PDB entry 9ESP | X-ray diffraction, 2.38 A resolution | chains A and B

[Chain A]
Name: Cyclin-dependent kinase 2
Organism: Homo sapiens
Notes: EC 2.7.11.22
UniProt: P24941 (CDK2_HUMAN); residue numbers follow UniProt; this construct covers 1-298
Chain sequence (302 residues; each row starts with the number of its first residue; numbers below 1 keep their minus sign (Gly-3 is residue -3)):
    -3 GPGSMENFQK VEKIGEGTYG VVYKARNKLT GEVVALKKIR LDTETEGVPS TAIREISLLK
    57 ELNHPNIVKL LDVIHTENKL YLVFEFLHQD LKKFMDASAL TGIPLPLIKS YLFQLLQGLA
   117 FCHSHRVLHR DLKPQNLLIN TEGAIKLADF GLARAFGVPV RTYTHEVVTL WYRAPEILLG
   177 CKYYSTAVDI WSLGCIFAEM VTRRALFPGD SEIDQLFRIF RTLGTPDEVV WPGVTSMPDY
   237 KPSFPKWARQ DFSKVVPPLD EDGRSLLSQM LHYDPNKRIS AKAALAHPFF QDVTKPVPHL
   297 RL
Not modelled in the structure: 290-298
Differences from the reference sequence: expression tag (-3 to 0)
Modified positions: Thr160 (phosphothreonine; TPO)
Curated features (UniProtKB/Swiss-Prot):
  - active site: Asp127 (Proton acceptor)
  - binding site (ATP): Ile10 to Val18, Lys33, Glu81 to Leu83, Asp86, Lys129 to Asn132, Asp145
  - binding site (Mg(2+)): Asn132, Asp145
  - site (CDK7 binding): Lys9, Lys88, Lys89, Leu166
  - modified residue: Met1 (N-acetylmethionine), Lys6 (N6-acetyllysine), Thr14 (Phosphothreonine), Tyr15 (Phosphotyrosine), Tyr19 (Phosphotyrosine), Thr160 (Phosphothreonine)
  - natural variant: Pro45 (P45L: In a glioblastoma multiforme sample)
  - mutagenesis: Lys9 (K9F: Reduced phosphorylation by CAK), Thr14 (T14A: 2-fold increase in activity), Tyr15 (Y15F: 2-fold increase in activity), Lys88 to Lys89 (Reduced phosphorylation by CAK), Thr160 (T160A: Abolishes activity), Leu166 (L166R: Reduced phosphorylation by CAK and reduced kinase activity)
Residues lining bound ligands: 4-bromo-1-(2-methoxyethyl)-1H-pyrazole (UUV): Ile10, Val18, Ala31, Val64, Phe80, Glu81, Phe82, Leu83, His84, Gln85, Asp86, Leu134

[Chain B]
Name: Cyclin-A2
Organism: Bos taurus
UniProt: P30274 (CCNA2_BOVIN); residues 172-432 here correspond to UniProt positions 170-430 (UniProt number = residue number - 2)
Chain sequence (268 residues; row label = number of the first residue in the row):
   171 GVNEVPDYHE DIHTYLREME VKCKPKVGYM KKQPDITNSM RAILVDWLVE VGEEYKLQNE
   231 TLHLAVNYID RFLSSMSVLR GKLQLVGTAA MLLASKFEEI YPPEVAEFVY ITDDTYTKKQ
   291 VLRMEHLVLK VLAFDLAAPT INQFLTQYFL HQQPANCKVE SLAMFLGELS LIDADPYLKY
   351 LPSVIAAAAF HLALYTVTGQ SWPESLVQKT GYTLETLKPC LLDLHQTYLR APQHAQQSIR
   411 EKYKNSKYHG VSLLNPPETL NVHHHHHH
Not modelled in the structure: 433-438
Differences from the reference sequence: expression tag (171, 433-438)
Residues lining bound ligands: 4-bromo-1-(2-methoxyethyl)-1H-pyrazole (UUV): Met210, Ile213, Leu214, Arg250, Gly251, Leu253, Gln254

[Chain A / chain B interface]
Residue-residue contacts (75; chain A residue first):
  Leu37(A) - His296(B)
  Thr41(A) - Lys288(B)  hydrogen bond (backbone-side chain)
  Glu42(A) - Lys266(B)  hydrogen bond (backbone-side chain)
  Glu42(A) - Glu274(B)
  Glu42(A) - Val275(B)  hydrogen bond (side chain-backbone)
  Gly43(A) - Lys266(B)
  Gly43(A) - Leu292(B)
  Gly43(A) - Glu295(B)
  Val44(A) - Lys266(B)  hydrogen bond (backbone-side chain)
  Val44(A) - Glu295(B)  hydrogen bond (backbone-side chain)
  Val44(A) - Leu299(B)  hydrophobic
  Ser46(A) - Lys266(B)
  Ile49(A) - Leu263(B)  hydrophobic
  Ile49(A) - Lys266(B)
  Ile49(A) - Leu306(B)  hydrophobic
  Arg50(A) - Lys266(B)
  Arg50(A) - Phe267(B)  hydrogen bond (side chain-backbone)
  Arg50(A) - Glu269(B)  hydrogen bond (side chain-backbone)
  Ile52(A) - Phe304(B)  hydrophobic
  Ser53(A) - Phe267(B)
  Ser53(A) - Phe304(B)
  Ser53(A) - Leu306(B)
  Lys56(A) - Ala303(B)  hydrogen bond (side chain-backbone)
  Lys56(A) - Asp305(B)  salt bridge
  Glu57(A) - Tyr185(B)  hydrogen bond
  Glu57(A) - Ala307(B)
  His71(A) - Phe304(B)
  Thr72(A) - His296(B)
  Glu73(A) - Arg293(B)  salt bridge
  Ala116(A) - Tyr178(B)
  His119(A) - Tyr178(B)
  His119(A) - Ile182(B)
  Ser120(A) - Tyr178(B)
  Ser120(A) - Asp181(B)  hydrogen bond
  Ser120(A) - Ile182(B)
  His121(A) - Tyr185(B)
  Arg122(A) - Ile182(B)
  Arg122(A) - Tyr185(B)
  Arg122(A) - Ala307(B)  hydrogen bond (side chain-backbone)
  Arg150(A) - Glu268(B)  salt bridge
  Arg150(A) - Glu269(B)
  Arg150(A) - Ile270(B)
  Ala151(A) - Phe267(B)  hydrophobic
  Phe152(A) - Val175(B)  hydrophobic
  Phe152(A) - Ile182(B)  hydrophobic
  Val154(A) - Glu174(B)
  Val154(A) - Val175(B)  hydrophobic
  Val154(A) - Thr316(B)  hydrogen bond (backbone-side chain)
  Val154(A) - Gln317(B)  hydrogen bond (backbone-backbone)
  Pro155(A) - Asn173(B)
  Pro155(A) - Thr316(B)
  Val156(A) - Asn173(B)  hydrogen bond (backbone-backbone)
  Arg157(A) - Gln228(B)  hydrogen bond
  Arg157(A) - Glu230(B)
  Arg157(A) - Glu268(B)  salt bridge
  Thr158(A) - Ile270(B)
  Tyr159(A) - Ile270(B)
  Thr160(A) - Glu269(B)
  Thr160(A) - Ile270(B)
  Tyr179(A) - Asn173(B)
  Ser181(A) - Val172(B)  hydrogen bond (side chain-backbone)
  Ser181(A) - Asn173(B)
  Ser181(A) - Val175(B)
  Thr182(A) - Val172(B)
  Thr182(A) - Val175(B)
  Ala183(A) - Val172(B)  hydrophobic
  Pro271(A) - Val172(B)
  Asn272(A) - Gly171(B)
  Asn272(A) - Val172(B)  hydrogen bond (side chain-backbone)
  Ser276(A) - Asp177(B)  hydrogen bond
  Ser276(A) - Tyr178(B)
  Ala277(A) - Tyr178(B)  hydrogen bond (backbone-side chain)
  Lys278(A) - Asp177(B)  hydrogen bond (side chain-backbone)
  Lys278(A) - Tyr178(B)  hydrogen bond (backbone-side chain)
  Lys278(A) - Asp181(B)  salt bridge
Other interface residues (no listed pair), chain A (44 interface residues in all): Leu54, Val69, Leu76, Tyr180, Ala279
Other interface residues (no listed pair), chain B (38 interface residues in all): His179, Leu186, Met189, Gln313, Leu320

[In short]
44 residues of chain A face 38 of chain B across their interface; the contacts include 21 hydrogen bonds and 5
salt bridges. Polar contacts include Lys56(A)-Asp305(B), Glu73(A)-Arg293(B) and Arg150(A)-Glu268(B). Ligands
of chain A: 4-bromo-1-(2-methoxyethyl)-1H-pyrazole. Ligands of chain B:
4-bromo-1-(2-methoxyethyl)-1H-pyrazole.
Chain A is Cyclin-dependent kinase 2 (Homo sapiens) and chain B is Cyclin-A2 (Bos taurus); the structure,
CDK2-cyclin A in complex with FragLite 26, was determined by X-ray diffraction together with 9ESJ, 9ESK, 9ESL,
9ESN, 9ESO, 9ESQ and 21 further entries from the same study.
